PDB entry 7FEJ | electron microscopy, 3.91 A resolution | chains H and L of the 6 polymer chains in the assembly

== Chain H ==
Molecule: Ig heavy chain variable region
Organism: Bos taurus
Amino-acid sequence (126 residues; each row starts with the number of its first residue):
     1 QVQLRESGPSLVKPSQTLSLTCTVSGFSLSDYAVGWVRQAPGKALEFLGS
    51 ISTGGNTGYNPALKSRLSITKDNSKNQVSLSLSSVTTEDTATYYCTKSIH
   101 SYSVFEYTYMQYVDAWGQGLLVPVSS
Unresolved in the structure: 1-14, 113-126

== Chain L ==
Molecule: Ig lamda chain variable region
Organism: Bos taurus
Amino-acid sequence (123 residues; each row starts with the number of its first residue):
     1 WAQAVLTQPSSVSGSLGQRVSITCSGSSNNIGRYDVGWYQQIPGSGLRTI
    51 IYASKNRPSGVPDRFSGSRSGNTATLTISSLQAEDEADYFCATGDYSSST
   101 SVFGSGTTLTVLGDYKDDDDKGG
Unresolved in the structure: 1-3, 113-123
Cystine bridges: Cys24-Cys91

== Chain H / chain L interface ==
Contacting residue pairs (28):
  Gln39(H) - Gln41(L)  hydrogen bond
  Gln39(H) - Leu47(L)
  Lys43(H) - Asp88(L)  salt bridge
  Lys43(H) - Phe90(L)
  Leu45(H) - Phe103(L)  hydrophobic
  Phe47(H) - Phe103(L)
  Asn60(H) - Thr100(L)  hydrogen bond
  Pro61(H) - Ser99(L)
  Tyr94(H) - Gly46(L)
  Tyr94(H) - Leu47(L)
  Ile99(H) - Tyr52(L)  hydrophobic
  Phe105(H) - Tyr34(L)
  Tyr107(H) - Gly94(L)
  Tyr107(H) - Asp95(L)
  Tyr107(H) - Tyr96(L)
  Tyr107(H) - Ser98(L)
  Tyr107(H) - Ser99(L)
  Tyr107(H) - Ser101(L)
  Met110(H) - Tyr39(L)  hydrogen bond (backbone-side chain)
  Met110(H) - Ala92(L)
  Met110(H) - Ser101(L)
  Met110(H) - Phe103(L)  hydrophobic
  Gln111(H) - Tyr34(L)
  Gln111(H) - Asp35(L)  hydrogen bond (side chain-backbone)
  Gln111(H) - Tyr39(L)  hydrogen bond (backbone-side chain)
  Gln111(H) - Thr93(L)
  Gln111(H) - Gly94(L)
  Tyr112(H) - Ala53(L)  hydrophobic
Also at the interface, not in a pair above, chain H (15 interface residues in all): Glu46, Thr108
Also at the interface, not in a pair above, chain L (23 interface residues in all): Val36, Gly37, Ser105

== In short ==
The interface between chain H and chain L involves 15 residues on one side and 23 on the other, with 5
hydrogen bonds and 1 salt bridge. Polar pairs include Lys43(H)-Asp88(L), Gln39(H)-Gln41(L) and
Asn60(H)-Thr100(L).
Chain H is Ig heavy chain variable region and chain L is Ig lamda chain variable region, both from Bos taurus;
the structure, Complex of FMDV A/AF/72 and bovine neutralizing scFv antibody R55, was determined by electron
microscopy (same publication as 7FEI).
